Entry 5XF6 (X-ray diffraction, 2.63 A resolution); this record covers chains G and I of the 10 polymer chains in the assembly.

== Chain G ==
Name: Histone H2A
Source organism: Xenopus laevis
UniProtKB: Q6AZJ8 (Q6AZJ8_XENLA); aligned to UniProt positions 2-129 over residues 1-128 (the alignment contains insertions or deletions, so no single offset holds)
Amino-acid sequence (128 residues; row label = number of the first residue in the row):
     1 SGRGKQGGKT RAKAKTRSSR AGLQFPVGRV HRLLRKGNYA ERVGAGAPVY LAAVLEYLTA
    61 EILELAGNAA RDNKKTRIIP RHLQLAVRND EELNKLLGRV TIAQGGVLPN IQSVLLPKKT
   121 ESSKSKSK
Disordered / not traced: 1-13, 120-128
Ion coordination: Ru ion: Glu61, Glu64
Small-molecule neighbours: RUD ([ethane6-3-(p-tolyl)propanoic acid]Ru(1,3,5-triaza-7-phosphaadamantane)Cl2): Tyr57, Ala60, Glu61, Glu64, Leu65
Reported in the primary citation:
  - RUD coordination: Glu61, Glu64

== Chain I ==
Molecule: 145-nt DNA strand
Sequence (145 nucleotides; each row starts with the number of its first residue; numbers below 1 keep their minus sign (DA-72 is residue -72)):
   -72 ATCAATATCC ACCTGCAGAT ACTACCAAAA GTGTATTTGG AAACTGCTCC ATCAAAAGGC
   -12 ATGTTCAGCT GAATCAGCTG AACATGCCTT TTGATGGAGC AGTTTCCAAA TACACTTTTG
    48 GTAGTATCTG CAGGTGGATA TTGAT

== Chain G / chain I interface ==
Contacting residue pairs (15):
  Arg29(G) - DG47(I)  hydrogen bond to the phosphate
  Arg29(G) - DG48(I)  salt bridge to the phosphate
  Arg35(G) - DT38(I)  salt bridge to the phosphate
  Arg42(G) - DA37(I)  hydrogen bond to the sugar
  Arg42(G) - DT38(I)  phosphate contact
  Val43(G) - DA37(I)  sugar contact
  Val43(G) - DT38(I)  hydrogen bond to the phosphate
  Gly44(G) - DA37(I)  phosphate contact
  Ala45(G) - DA37(I)  hydrogen bond to the phosphate
  Lys75(G) - DC58(I)  phosphate contact
  Lys75(G) - DA59(I)  salt bridge to the phosphate
  Thr76(G) - DG57(I)  sugar contact
  Thr76(G) - DC58(I)  hydrogen bond to the phosphate
  Arg77(G) - DG57(I)  hydrogen bond to the sugar
  Arg77(G) - DC58(I)  hydrogen bond to the phosphate
Interface residues without a listed pair, chain G (13 interface residues in all): Ala14, Thr16, Glu41, Lys74
Interface residues without a listed pair, chain I (9 interface residues in all): DT44, DT46

== Overview ==
13 residues of chain G and 9 residues of chain I are in contact; the contacts include 7 hydrogen bonds and 3
salt bridges. Among the polar pairs are Arg42(G)-DA37(I), Arg77(G)-DG57(I) and Arg29(G)-DG47(I). Bound to
chain G: compound RUD. Glu61(G) and Glu64(G) form the Ru ion site. The paper reports RUD coordination by
Glu61(G) and Glu64(G).
Here chain G is Histone H2A (Xenopus laevis) and chain I is a 145-nt DNA strand. Entry 5XF6 (Nucleosome core
particle with an adduct of a binuclear RAPTA (Ru-arene-phosphaadamantane) compound having an ethylenediamine
linker) was determined by X-ray diffraction together with 5XF3, 5XF4 and 5XF5 from the same study.
